Entry 8U81 (electron microscopy, 3.82 A resolution); this record covers chains K4 and C3 of the 20 polymer chains in the assembly.

Chain K4:
Name: BTB/POZ domain-containing protein KCTD5
From: Homo sapiens
Reference sequence: Q9NXV2 (KCTD5_HUMAN); numbering as in UniProt (aligned over 1-233)
Chain sequence (233 residues; each row starts with the number of its first residue):
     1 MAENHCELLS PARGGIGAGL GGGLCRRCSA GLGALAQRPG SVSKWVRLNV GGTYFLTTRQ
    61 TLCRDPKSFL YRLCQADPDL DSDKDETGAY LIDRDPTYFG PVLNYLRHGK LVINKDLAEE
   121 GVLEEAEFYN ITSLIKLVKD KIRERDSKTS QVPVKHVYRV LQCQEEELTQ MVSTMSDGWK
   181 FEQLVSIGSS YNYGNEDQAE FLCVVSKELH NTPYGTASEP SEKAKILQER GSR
Unresolved in the structure: 1-39
Curated features (UniProtKB/Swiss-Prot):
  - modified residue: Ala2 (N-acetylalanine), Ser10 (Phosphoserine)
What the authors report for this chain:
  - mutagenesis - F128A, L161R: abolished catalytic activity (ubiquitylation activity)
  - mutagenesis - L209* (10-fold): decreased binding to Gbeta 
  - mutagenesis - L209*: decreased catalytic activity (activity)
  - mutagenesis - F128A: unchanged binding to Gbeta 
  - mutagenesis - L161R: abolished catalytic activity with Guanine nucleotide-binding protein G(I)/G(S)/G(T) subunit beta-1
  - mutagenesis - L209* (10-fold): decreased binding to Guanine nucleotide-binding protein G(I)/G(S)/G(T) subunit beta-1
  - mutagenesis - L209*: decreased catalytic activity with Guanine nucleotide-binding protein G(I)/G(S)/G(T) subunit beta-1

Chain C3:
Name: Cullin-3
From: Homo sapiens
Reference sequence: Q13618 (CUL3_HUMAN); numbering as in UniProt (aligned over 1-381)
Chain sequence (381 residues; numbered 1 to 381; the number before each row is that of its first residue):
     1 MSNLSKGTGS RKDTKMRIRA FPMTMDEKYV NSIWDLLKNA IQEIQRKNNS GLSFEELYRN
    61 AYTMVLHKHG EKLYTGLREV VTEHLINKVR EDVLNSLNNN FLQTLNQAWN DHQTAMVMIR
   121 DILMYMDRVY VQQNNVENVY NLGLIIFRDQ VVRYGCIRDH LRQTLLDMIA RERKGEVVDR
   181 GAIRNACQML MILGLEGRSV YEEDFEAPFL EMSAEFFQME SQKFLAENSA SVYIKKVEAR
   241 INEEIERVMH CLDKSTEEPI VKVVERELIS KHMKTIVEME NSGLVHMLKN GKTEDLGCMY
   301 KLFSRVPNGL KTMCECMSSY LREQGKALVS EEGEGKNPVD YIQGLLDLKS RFDRFLLESF
   361 NNDRLFKQTI AGDFEYFLNL N
Unresolved in the structure: 1-23
Curated features (UniProtKB/Swiss-Prot):
  - region: Ser2 to Ile41 (Interaction with KLHL18)
  - modified residue: Ser2 (N-acetylserine)
  - natural variant: Val285 (V285A: In NEDAUS)

Chain K4 / chain C3 interface:
Residue-residue contacts - 12 pairs, chain K4 then chain C3:
  Thr61(K4) with Arg59(C3)
  Arg64(K4) with Tyr29(C3); Arg59(C3)
  Tyr105(K4) with Met25(C3); Tyr29(C3), hydrogen bond
  Leu106(K4) with Arg59(C3)
  Arg107(K4) with Arg59(C3), hydrogen bond (backbone-side chain)
  Gly109(K4) with Tyr29(C3)
  Ser133(K4) with Met25(C3)
  Lys136(K4) with Met25(C3)
  Leu137(K4) with Thr24(C3)
  Asp140(K4) with Thr24(C3)
Also at the interface, not in a pair above, chain K4 (14 interface residues in all): Lys44, Gln60, Pro66, His108
Also at the interface, not in a pair above, chain C3 (7 interface residues in all): Lys28, Glu56, Thr63
The authors on this interface:
  - hot spots on chain K4 (mutagenesis) - F128A: abolished binding to Cullin-3 (chain C3)

Summary:
The interface between chain K4 and chain C3 involves 14 residues on one side and 7 on the other, with 2
hydrogen bonds. Among the polar pairs are Tyr105(K4)-Tyr29(C3) and Arg107(K4)-Arg59(C3). The paper reports
that F128A and L161R of chain K4 abolish catalytic activity (ubiquitylation activity); L209* of chain K4
reduces binding to Gbeta.
Chain K4 is BTB/POZ domain-containing protein KCTD5 and chain C3 is Cullin-3, both from Homo sapiens; the
structure, KCTD5/Cullin3/Gbeta1gamma2 Complex: State A From Composite RELION Multi-body Refinement Map, was
determined by electron microscopy, deposited together with 8U7Z, 8U80, 8U82, 8U83 and 8U84.
